7OPO - chains A and B; structure by X-ray diffraction, 2.75 A resolution.

Chain A:
Protein: Ribosomal protein S6 kinase alpha-3
From: Homo sapiens
Notes: EC 2.7.11.1
UniProtKB: P51812 (KS6A3_HUMAN); residue numbers follow UniProt; this construct covers 39-351
Sequence (317 residues; numbered 35 to 351; the number before each row is that of its first residue):
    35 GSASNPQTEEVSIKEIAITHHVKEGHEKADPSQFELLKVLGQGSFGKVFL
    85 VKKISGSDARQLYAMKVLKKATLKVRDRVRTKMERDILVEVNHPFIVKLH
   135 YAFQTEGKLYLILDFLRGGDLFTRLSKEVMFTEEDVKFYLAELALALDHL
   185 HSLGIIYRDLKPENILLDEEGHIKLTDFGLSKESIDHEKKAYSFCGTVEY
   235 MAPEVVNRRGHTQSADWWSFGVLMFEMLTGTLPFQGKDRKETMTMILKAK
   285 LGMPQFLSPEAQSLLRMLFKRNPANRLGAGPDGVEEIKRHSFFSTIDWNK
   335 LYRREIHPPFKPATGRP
Disordered / not traced: 35-44, 112-118, 229-230, 349-351
Construct notes: expression tag (35-38)
Swiss-Prot annotation at these positions:
  - active site: Asp193 (Proton acceptor)
  - binding site (ATP): Leu74 to Val82, Lys100
  - modified residue: Ser227 (Phosphoserine)
  - natural variant: Gly75 (G75V: In CLS), Val82 (V82F: In CLS), Arg114 (R114W: In CLS), Thr115 (T115S: In XLID19), His127 (H127Q: In CLS), Gly152 (deletion: In XLID19), Asp154 (D154Y: In CLS), Ile189 (I189K: In CLS), Asp202 (deletion: In XLID19), Ala225 (A225V: In CLS), Ser227 (S227A: In CLS), Phe268 (F268S: In CLS)
Residues lining bound ligands: AMP-PNP (ANP; phosphoaminophosphonic acid-adenylate ester): Leu74, Gly75, Gln76, Gly77, Ser78, Phe79, Gly80, Val82, Ala98, Lys100, Val131, Leu147, Asp148, Phe149, Leu150, Lys195, Glu197, Asn198, Leu200, Thr210, Lys216
Reported in the primary citation:
  - conformationally variable residues (loop rearrangement, side-chain flip): Leu281 to Phe290
  - catalytic residues: Asp193 (proposed by the authors, not directly observed)
  - post-translational modification sites: Ser227 (citing earlier work)

Chain B:
Protein: Protein ORF45
From: Human herpesvirus 8
UniProtKB: F5HDE4 (ORF45_HHV8P); residues 16-76 here = UniProt positions 16-76
Sequence (63 residues; row label = number of the first residue in the row):
    14 GSRMLPIEGAPRRRPPVKFIFPPPPLSSLPGFGRPRGYAGPTVIDMSAPD
    64 DVFAEDTPSPPAT
Disordered / not traced: 14-22, 70-76
Construct notes: expression tag (14-15)
Swiss-Prot annotation at these positions:
  - modified residue: Ser41 (Phosphoserine)
  - mutagenesis: Ser41 (S41A: Impairs the inhibition of host IRF7 transactivation activity), Phe66 (F66A: Loss of sustained host ERK-RSK activation and decreases lytic replication)

Chain A / chain B interface:
Pairs across the interface (88):
  Asp154(A) with Phe34(B)
  Phe156(A) with Phe32(B), hydrophobic; Phe34(B), hydrophobic
  Thr157(A) with Phe34(B)
  Ser160(A) with Val30(B); Lys31(B); Phe32(B), hydrogen bond (side chain-backbone)
  Val163(A) with Pro29(B); Val30(B), hydrogen bond (backbone-backbone); Lys31(B)
  Met164(A) with Arg26(B); Arg27(B); Pro29(B), hydrophobic
  Phe165(A) with Arg27(B), hydrogen bond (backbone-side chain); Val30(B), hydrophobic
  Glu167(A) with Arg27(B)
  Pro196(A) with Phe34(B)
  Glu197(A) with Phe34(B); Pro36(B)
  Val232(A) with Leu39(B), hydrophobic
  Glu233(A) with Leu39(B)
  Trp252(A) with Val65(B), hydrophobic
  Phe259(A) with Pro54(B), hydrophobic; Phe66(B), hydrophobic
  Glu260(A) with Phe32(B)
  Leu262(A) with Arg27(B), hydrogen bond (backbone-side chain)
  Gly264(A) with Val30(B); Phe32(B)
  Thr265(A) with Tyr51(B); Gly53(B)
  Leu266(A) with Pro54(B)
  Pro267(A) with Pro54(B)
  Phe268(A) with Val65(B), hydrophobic
  Gln269(A) with Ala52(B), hydrogen bond (side chain-backbone); Gly53(B)
  Gly270(A) with Leu39(B)
  Lys271(A) with Leu39(B); Pro43(B)
  Asp272(A) with Leu39(B)
  Arg273(A) with Leu39(B)
  Thr276(A) with Leu39(B)
  Thr278(A) with Met59(B)
  Met279(A) with Val56(B), hydrophobic; Met59(B), hydrophobic
  Leu281(A) with Ala61(B)
  Lys282(A) with Asp58(B); Met59(B); Ser60(B), hydrogen bond (backbone-backbone); Ala61(B), hydrogen bond (backbone-backbone)
  Ala283(A) with Asp58(B); Met59(B), hydrophobic; Val65(B)
  Lys284(A) with Thr55(B); Val56(B); Ile57(B), hydrogen bond (backbone-backbone); Asp58(B), hydrogen bond (backbone-backbone); Pro62(B); Val65(B); Ala67(B)
  Leu285(A) with Thr55(B); Ile57(B); Val65(B), hydrogen bond (backbone-backbone); Phe66(B); Ala67(B), hydrogen bond (backbone-backbone)
  Gly286(A) with Pro54(B); Thr55(B), hydrogen bond (backbone-backbone); Ile57(B)
  Met287(A) with Phe66(B), hydrophobic
  Pro288(A) with Tyr51(B)
  Phe290(A) with Arg25(B); Arg26(B); Pro28(B)
  Leu291(A) with Arg25(B)
  Ser292(A) with Arg25(B)
  Arg300(A) with Phe66(B); Ala67(B), hydrogen bond (side chain-backbone); Glu68(B); Asp69(B), salt bridge
  Phe303(A) with Asp63(B); Val65(B), hydrogen bond (backbone-backbone); Phe66(B), hydrophobic
  Lys304(A) with Asp63(B); Asp64(B)
  Arg305(A) with Pro62(B), hydrogen bond (side chain-backbone); Asp63(B), hydrogen bond (backbone-backbone); Val65(B)
  Asn306(A) with Asp63(B), hydrogen bond (backbone-side chain)
  Asn309(A) with Asp63(B), hydrogen bond
Other interface residues (no listed pair), chain A (53 interface residues in all): Leu159, Thr166, Met261, Thr263, Pro293, Gln296, Leu299
Other interface residues (no listed pair), chain B (32 interface residues in all): Ser40
The authors on this interface:
  - pairs named by the authors: Phe259(A)-Phe66(B) (hydrophobic contact), Leu285(A)-Phe66(B) (hydrophobic contact), Met287(A)-Phe66(B) (hydrophobic contact), Leu299(A)-Phe66(B) (hydrophobic contact), Arg300(A)-Asp69(B) (salt bridge), Phe303(A)-Phe66(B) (hydrophobic contact), Lys304(A)-Asp63(B)
  - interface residues, chain A: Trp252(A), Phe259(A), Phe268(A), Leu285(A), Met287(A), Leu299(A), Arg300(A), Phe303(A), Lys304(A), Asn309(A)
  - hot spots on chain A (mutagenesis) - F268S (100-1000-fold), M287A (100-1000-fold), R305A (100-1000-fold): decreased binding to Protein ORF45 (chain B)
  - interface residues, chain B: Asp63(B), Val65(B), Phe66(B)
  - hot spots on chain B (mutagenesis) - F66A: abolished binding to Ribosomal protein S6 kinase alpha-3 (chain A)

Summary:
53 residues of chain A face 32 of chain B across their interface, with 18 hydrogen bonds and 1 salt bridge.
Polar contacts include Arg300(A)-Asp69(B), Ser160(A)-Phe32(B) and Phe165(A)-Arg27(B). The paper describes
hydrophobic contacts between Phe259(A) and Phe66(B), Leu285(A) and Phe66(B) and Met287(A) and Phe66(B) among
others; a salt bridge between Arg300(A) and Asp69(B); a contact between Lys304(A) and Asp63(B). From the
paper: the catalytic residue Asp193(A); F268S, M287A and R305A of chain A reduce binding to Protein ORF45
(chain B).
Chain A is Ribosomal protein S6 kinase alpha-3 (Homo sapiens) and chain B is Protein ORF45 (Human herpesvirus
8); the structure, RSK2 N-terminal kinase domain in complex with ORF45, was determined by X-ray diffraction,
deposited together with 7OPM.
